9G8Q - chains A and B of the 4 polymer chains in the assembly; structure by electron microscopy, 4.10 A resolution (low resolution: residue-level contacts below are approximate; hydrogen-bond / salt-bridge calls are withheld).

[Chain A]
Molecule: Helicase SKI2W
Organism: Homo sapiens
Notes: EC 3.6.4.-
UniProt: Q15477 (SKIV2_HUMAN); residue numbers follow UniProt; this construct covers 1-1246
Sequence (1246 residues; numbered 1 to 1246; the number before each row is that of its first residue):
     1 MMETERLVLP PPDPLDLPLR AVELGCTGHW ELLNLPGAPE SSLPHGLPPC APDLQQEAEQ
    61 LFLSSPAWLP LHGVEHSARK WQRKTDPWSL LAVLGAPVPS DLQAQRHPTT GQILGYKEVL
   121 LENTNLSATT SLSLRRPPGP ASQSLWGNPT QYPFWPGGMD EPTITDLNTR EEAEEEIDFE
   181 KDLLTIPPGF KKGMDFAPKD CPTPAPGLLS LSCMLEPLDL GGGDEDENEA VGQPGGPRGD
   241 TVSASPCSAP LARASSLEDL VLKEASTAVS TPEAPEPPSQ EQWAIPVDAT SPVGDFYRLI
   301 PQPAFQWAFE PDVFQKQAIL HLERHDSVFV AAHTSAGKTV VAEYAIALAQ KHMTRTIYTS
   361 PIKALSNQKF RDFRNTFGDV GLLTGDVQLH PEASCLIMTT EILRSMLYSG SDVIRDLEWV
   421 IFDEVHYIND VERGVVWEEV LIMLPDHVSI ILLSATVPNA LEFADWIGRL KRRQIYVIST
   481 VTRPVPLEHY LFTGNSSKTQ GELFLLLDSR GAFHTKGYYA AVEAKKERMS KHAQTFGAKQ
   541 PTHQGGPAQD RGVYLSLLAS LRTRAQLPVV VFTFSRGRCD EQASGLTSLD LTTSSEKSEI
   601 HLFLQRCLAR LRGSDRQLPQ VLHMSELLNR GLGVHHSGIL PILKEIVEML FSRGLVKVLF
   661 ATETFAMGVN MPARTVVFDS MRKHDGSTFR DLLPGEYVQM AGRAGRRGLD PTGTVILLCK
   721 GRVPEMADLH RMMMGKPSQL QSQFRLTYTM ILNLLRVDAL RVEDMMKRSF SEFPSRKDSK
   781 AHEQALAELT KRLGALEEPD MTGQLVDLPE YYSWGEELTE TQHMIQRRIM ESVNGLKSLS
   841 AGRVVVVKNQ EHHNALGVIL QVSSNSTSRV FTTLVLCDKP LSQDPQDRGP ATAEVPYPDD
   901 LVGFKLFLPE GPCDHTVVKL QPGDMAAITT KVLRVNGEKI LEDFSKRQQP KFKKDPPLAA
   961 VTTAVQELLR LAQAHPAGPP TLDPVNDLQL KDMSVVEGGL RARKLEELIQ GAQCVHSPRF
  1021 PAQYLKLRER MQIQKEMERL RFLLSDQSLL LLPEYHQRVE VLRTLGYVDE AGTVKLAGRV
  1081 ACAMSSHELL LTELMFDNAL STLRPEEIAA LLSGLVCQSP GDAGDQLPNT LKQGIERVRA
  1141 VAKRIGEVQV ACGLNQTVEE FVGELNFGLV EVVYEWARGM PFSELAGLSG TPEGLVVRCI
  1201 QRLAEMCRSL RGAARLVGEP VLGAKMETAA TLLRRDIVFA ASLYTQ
Disordered / not traced: 123-156, 198-1246
Curated features (UniProtKB/Swiss-Prot):
  - motif: Asp423 to His426 (DEVH box)
  - binding site (ATP): Ala332 to Thr339
  - modified residue (Phosphoserine): Ser245, Ser256
  - natural variant: Leu183 (L183V: In a breast cancer sample), Val341 (V341G: In THES2), Met765 (M765I: In a colorectal cancer sample)
  - mutagenesis: Glu424 (E424Q: Abolished helicase activity)

[Chain B]
Molecule: Superkiller complex protein 3
Organism: Homo sapiens
UniProt: Q6PGP7 (SKI3_HUMAN); numbering as in UniProt (aligned over 1-1564)
Sequence (1568 residues; each row starts with the number of its first residue; numbers below 1 keep their minus sign (Gly-3 is residue -3)):
    -3 GPDSMSSKEV KTALKSARDA IRNKEYKEAL KHCKTVLKQE KNNYNAWVFI GVAAAELEQP
    57 DQAQSAYKKA AELEPDQLLA WQGLANLYEK YNHINAKDDL PGVYQKLLDL YESVDKQKWC
   117 DVCKKLVDLY YQEKKHLEVA RTWHKLIKTR QEQGAENEEL HQLWRKLTQF LAESTEDQNN
   177 ETQQLLFTAF ENALGLSDKI PSEDHQVLYR HFIQSLSKFP HESARLKKAC EGMINIYPTV
   237 QYPLEVLCLH LIESGNLTDE GQQYCCRLVE MDSKSGPGLI GLGIKALQDK KYEDAVRNLT
   297 EGLKESPVCT SGWYHLAEAQ VKMHRPKEAV LSCSQALKIV DNLGASGNSL YQRNLCLHLK
   357 AEALIKLSDY DSSEEAIRTL DQISDADNIP GLLVLKSLAY RNKGSFDEAA KIMEDLLSSY
   417 PDLAEVHALE ALIHFTKKDY LQAEKCFQRA LEKDTEVAEY HYQLGLTYWF MGEETRKDKT
   477 KALTHFLKAA RLDTYMGKVF CYLGHYYRDV VGDKNRARGC YRKAFELDDT DAESGAAAVD
   537 LSVELEDMEM ALAILTTVTQ KASAGTAKWA WLRRGLYYLK AGQHSQAVAD LQAALRADPK
   597 DFNCWESLGE AYLSRGGYTT ALKSFTKASE LNPESIYSVF KVAAIQQILG KYKEAVAQYQ
   657 MIIKKKEDYV PALKGLGECH LMMAKAALVD YLDGKAVDYI EKALEYFTCA LQHRADVSCL
   717 WKLAGDACTC LYAVAPSKVN VHVLGVLLGQ KEGKQVLKKN ELLHLGGRCY GRALKLMSTS
   777 NTWCDLGINY YRQAQHLAET GSNMNDLKEL LEKSLHCLKK AVRLDSNNHL YWNALGVVAC
   837 YSGIGNYALA QHCFIKSIQS EQINAVAWTN LGVLYLTNEN IEQAHEAFKM AQSLDPSYLM
   897 CWIGQALIAE AVGSYDTMDL FRHTTELNMH TEGALGYAYW VCTTLQDKSN RETELYQYNI
   957 LQMNAIPAAQ VILNKYVERI QNYAPAFTML GYLNEHLQLK KEAANAYQRA ILLLQTAEDQ
  1017 DTYNVAIRNY GRLLCSTGEY DKAIQAFKST PLEVLEDIIG FALALFMKGL YKESSKAYER
  1077 ALSIVESEQD KAHILTALAI TEYKQGKTDV AKTLLFKCSI LKEPTTESLQ ALCALGLAMQ
  1137 DATLSKAALN ELLKHIKHKD SNYQRCLLTS AIYALQGRSV AVQKQISKAV HSNPGDPALW
  1197 SLLSRVVAQY AQRNAKGGVV AGNVAHILDS NHGKKALLYT AVNQLAMGSS SAEDEKNTAL
  1257 KTIQKAALLS PGDPAIWAGL MAACHADDKL ALVNNTQPKR IDLYLALLSA VSASIKDEKF
  1317 FENYNQSLEK WSLSQAVTGL IDTGRISEAE TLCTKNLKSN PDQPAVILLL RQVQCKPLLE
  1377 SQKPLPDAVL EELQKTVMSN STSVPAWQWL AHVYQSQGMM RAAEMCYRKS LQLASQRGSW
  1437 SGKLSSLLRL ALLALKVCMA NISNDHWPSL VQEATTEALK LCFCPLAVLL QALLQFKRKM
  1497 GARETRRLLE RVVYQPGYPK SIASTARWYL LRHLYAKDDY ELIDVLVNNA KTHGDTRALE
  1557 LNQRLSSQ
Disordered / not traced: -3 to 630
Differences from the reference sequence: expression tag (-3 to 0)
Curated features (UniProtKB/Swiss-Prot):
  - modified residue: Ser2 (N-acetylserine)
  - natural variant: Gly251 (G251R: In THES1), Asn860 to Glu878 (deletion: Found in a THES1 patient), Ala1077 (A1077D: Found in a THES1 patient), Pro1270 (P1270A: Found in a THES1 patient), Asp1283 (D1283N: In THES1), Leu1485 (L1485R: Found in a THES1 patient), Leu1505 (L1505S: In THES1)

[Interface between chain A and chain B]
Residue-residue contacts - 188 pairs, chain A then chain B:
  Met2(A) with Arg1417(B)
  Arg6(A) with Ile1458(B)
  Leu15(A) with Trp1524(B)
  Asp16(A) with Trp1524(B); Arg1528(B)
  Leu17(A) with Trp1524(B)
  Ala21(A) with Leu1448(B)
  Val22(A) with Lys1285(B)
  Glu23(A) with Lys1285(B); Leu1444(B)
  Leu24(A) with Lys1285(B)
  Gly25(A) with Ala1242(B)
  Cys26(A) with Ala1242(B); Trp1436(B); Ser1437(B)
  Thr27(A) with Ala1242(B); Met1243(B)
  Gly28(A) with Trp1436(B)
  Trp30(A) with Leu1440(B); Leu1444(B); Cys1480(B); Pro1481(B); Leu1482(B); Ile1518(B)
  Glu31(A) with Val1289(B)
  Leu32(A) with Ser1517(B)
  Pro39(A) with His1408(B); Arg1445(B)
  Glu40(A) with Lys1285(B); Asp1338(B)
  Ser42(A) with Ala1282(B); Lys1285(B)
  Pro44(A) with Gln1331(B); Thr1334(B); Pro1401(B)
  His45(A) with Trp1327(B); Ser1330(B); Gln1331(B); Thr1334(B)
  Gly46(A) with Trp1327(B)
  Leu47(A) with Gln1208(B); Ala1242(B); Trp1327(B)
  Pro48(A) with Trp1327(B)
  Pro49(A) with Ser1323(B); Leu1324(B)
  Cys50(A) with Tyr1235(B); Tyr1320(B)
  Ala51(A) with Arg1201(B); Gln1205(B); Tyr1320(B)
  Pro52(A) with Arg1201(B); Gln1205(B); Phe1317(B); Tyr1320(B)
  Asp53(A) with Tyr1206(B)
  Leu54(A) with Leu1163(B); Ser1166(B); Ala1167(B); Arg1201(B)
  Gln55(A) with Leu1171(B)
  Gln56(A) with Phe1317(B)
  Ala58(A) with Leu1133(B)
  Glu59(A) with Tyr1099(B); Ala1130(B); Ala1134(B)
  Gln60(A) with Lys1315(B); Phe1316(B)
  Leu61(A) with Gln1160(B)
  Phe62(A) with Gln1126(B); Ala1130(B)
  Leu63(A) with Tyr1099(B); Ala1130(B)
  Ser65(A) with Phe1062(B)
  Pro66(A) with Leu1059(B); Phe1062(B); Tyr1074(B)
  Trp68(A) with Glu1123(B)
  Leu69(A) with Glu1123(B)
  Pro70(A) with His1089(B); Glu1123(B)
  Leu71(A) with Ile1055(B); Asp1086(B); His1089(B); Ile1090(B)
  His72(A) with Ile1055(B); Gly1056(B); Leu1059(B); Tyr1074(B)
  Gly73(A) with Arg1028(B)
  Val74(A) with Glu991(B)
  His76(A) with Asp1086(B)
  Ser77(A) with Arg1024(B)
  Arg79(A) with Gln942(B); Tyr988(B)
  Trp81(A) with Cys938(B); Thr984(B); Met985(B); Tyr988(B)
  Gln82(A) with Tyr979(B)
  Arg83(A) with Glu906(B); Phe917(B); Glu928(B); Gly932(B); Tyr935(B)
  Lys84(A) with Tyr979(B)
  Thr85(A) with Leu903(B); Glu928(B)
  Asp86(A) with Glu928(B)
  Pro87(A) with Val869(B)
  Trp88(A) with Cys836(B)
  Ser89(A) with His926(B); Glu928(B)
  Leu90(A) with Val869(B); Met896(B); Ile899(B); Gly900(B)
  Leu91(A) with Val833(B); Cys836(B); Asn866(B)
  Ala92(A) with Asn829(B); Val862(B); Asn866(B); Tyr894(B)
  Val93(A) with Arg788(B); Val833(B)
  Leu94(A) with Leu826(B)
  Ala96(A) with Asn777(B)
  Val98(A) with Lys718(B)
  Pro99(A) with Lys718(B); Asn777(B)
  Ser100(A) with Cys715(B)
  Leu102(A) with Val713(B)
  Ala104(A) with Tyr633(B)
  Tyr116(A) with Tyr633(B); Tyr665(B); Pro667(B)
  Glu118(A) with Asp712(B); Val713(B); Ser714(B)
  Met159(A) with Val742(B); Arg768(B)
  Asp160(A) with Arg768(B)
  Glu161(A) with Leu743(B); Leu761(B); Arg764(B); Arg768(B)
  Ile164(A) with Arg764(B); Gly767(B); Arg768(B); Lys771(B)
  Thr165(A) with Tyr786(B)
  Asp166(A) with Trp779(B)
  Thr169(A) with His812(B)
  Arg170(A) with Lys816(B); Arg819(B)
  Glu171(A) with Lys816(B)
  Glu174(A) with Lys816(B); Arg819(B); Leu820(B)
  Glu175(A) with Arg819(B); Ser822(B)
  Ile177(A) with Arg819(B)
  Phe179(A) with Lys815(B); Val818(B); Arg819(B); Trp828(B); Leu845(B)
  Leu183(A) with Leu845(B); His848(B)
  Leu184(A) with His848(B); Ile851(B); Lys852(B)
  Thr185(A) with Gln847(B)
  Ile186(A) with Ile851(B)
  Pro187(A) with Tyr871(B)
  Pro188(A) with Ile851(B); Gln855(B); Trp864(B)
  Phe190(A) with Trp864(B); Met886(B)
  Lys192(A) with Gln879(B)
  Met194(A) with Gln847(B); Tyr871(B); Asn876(B)
  Phe196(A) with Tyr843(B); Gln847(B); Asn874(B)
Interface residues without a listed pair, chain A (119 interface residues in all): Met1, Glu5, Leu7, Val8, Leu19, Leu33, Gly37, Ser41, Leu43, Glu57, Ser64, Ala67, Glu75, Ala78, Lys80, Pro97, Asp101, Gln103, Arg106, Ile113, Gly158, Pro162, Thr163, Asp182
Interface residues without a listed pair, chain B (166 interface residues in all): Lys637, Lys670, Leu707, Ala711, Trp717, Leu719, Gly745, Leu770, Asp781, Ile784, Ala844, Ile854, Thr873, Glu882, Ala883, Leu931, Lys944, Ala1093, Ile1096, Lys1100, Ala1127, Leu1131, Leu1164, Ala1170, Arg1209, Leu1241, Gly1244, Ser1245, Ala1271, Ala1274, His1281, Leu1286, Gln1378, Asp1383, Gly1414, Ala1418, Val1453, Ala1456, Phe1479, Pro1515, Thr1521, Tyr1525

[Summary]
119 residues of chain A face 166 of chain B across their interface. Curated annotation (UniProt) lists 8
ATP-binding residues and one mutagenesis site on chain A.
Chain A is Helicase SKI2W and chain B is Superkiller complex protein 3, both from Homo sapiens; the structure,
40S-bound human SKI238 complex in the open state (Gatekeeping module), was determined by electron microscopy
(same publication as 9G8N, 9G8P and 9G8R).
